PDB entry 8ZHE | electron microscopy, 3.16 A resolution | chains B and K of the 9 polymer chains in the assembly

# Chain B
Protein: Spike glycoprotein, Fibritin, Expression Tag
Source organism: Severe acute respiratory syndrome coronavirus 2
UniProt: chimeric construct of P0DTC2, A0A346FJN8: residues 11-1208 from P0DTC2 (SPIKE_SARS2) positions 11-1208 (same numbers); residues 1211-1237 from A0A346FJN8 positions 458-484 (UniProt number = residue number - 753)
Amino-acid sequence (1278 residues; each row starts with the number of its first residue):
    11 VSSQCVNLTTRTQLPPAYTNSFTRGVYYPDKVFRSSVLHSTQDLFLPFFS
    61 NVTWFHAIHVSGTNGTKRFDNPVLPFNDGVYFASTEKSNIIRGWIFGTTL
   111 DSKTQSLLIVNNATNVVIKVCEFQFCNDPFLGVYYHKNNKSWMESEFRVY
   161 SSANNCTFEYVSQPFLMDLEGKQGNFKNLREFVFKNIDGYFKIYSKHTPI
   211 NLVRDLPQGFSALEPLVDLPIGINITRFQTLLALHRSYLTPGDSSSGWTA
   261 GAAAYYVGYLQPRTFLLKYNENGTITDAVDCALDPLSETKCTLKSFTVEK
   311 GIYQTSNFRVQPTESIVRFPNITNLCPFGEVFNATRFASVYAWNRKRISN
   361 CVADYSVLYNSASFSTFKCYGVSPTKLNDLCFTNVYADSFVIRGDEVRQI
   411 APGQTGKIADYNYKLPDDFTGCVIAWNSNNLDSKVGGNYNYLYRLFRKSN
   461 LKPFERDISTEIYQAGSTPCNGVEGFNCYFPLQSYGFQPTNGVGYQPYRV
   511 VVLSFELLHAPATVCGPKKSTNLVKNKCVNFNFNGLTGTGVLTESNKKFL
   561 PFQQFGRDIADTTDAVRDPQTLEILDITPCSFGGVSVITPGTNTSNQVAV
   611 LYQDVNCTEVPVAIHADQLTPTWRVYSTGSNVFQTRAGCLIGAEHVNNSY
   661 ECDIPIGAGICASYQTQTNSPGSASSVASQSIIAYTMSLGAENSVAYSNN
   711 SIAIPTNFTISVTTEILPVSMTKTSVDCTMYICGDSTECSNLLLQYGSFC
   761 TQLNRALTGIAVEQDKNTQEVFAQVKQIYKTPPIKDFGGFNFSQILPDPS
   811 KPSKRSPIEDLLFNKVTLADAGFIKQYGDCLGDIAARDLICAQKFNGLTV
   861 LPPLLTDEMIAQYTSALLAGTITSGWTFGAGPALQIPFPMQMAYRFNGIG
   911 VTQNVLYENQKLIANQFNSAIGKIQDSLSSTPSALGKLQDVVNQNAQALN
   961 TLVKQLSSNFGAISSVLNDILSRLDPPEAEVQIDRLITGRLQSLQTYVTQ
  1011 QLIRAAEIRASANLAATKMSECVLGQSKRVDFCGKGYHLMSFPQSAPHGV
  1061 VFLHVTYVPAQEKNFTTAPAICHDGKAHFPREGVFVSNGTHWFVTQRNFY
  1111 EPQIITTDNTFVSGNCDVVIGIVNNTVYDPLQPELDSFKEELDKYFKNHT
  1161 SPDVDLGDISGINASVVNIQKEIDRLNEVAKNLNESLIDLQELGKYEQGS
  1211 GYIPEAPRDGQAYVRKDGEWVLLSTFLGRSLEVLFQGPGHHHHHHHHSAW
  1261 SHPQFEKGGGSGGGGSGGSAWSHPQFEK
Disordered / not traced: 11-13, 71-75, 618-640, 677-688, 828-851, 941-943, 1147-1288
Disulfides: Cys15-Cys136, Cys131-Cys166, Cys291-Cys301, Cys336-Cys361, Cys379-Cys432, Cys391-Cys525, Cys480-Cys488, Cys538-Cys590, Cys617-Cys649, Cys662-Cys671, Cys738-Cys760, Cys743-Cys749, Cys1032-Cys1043, Cys1082-Cys1126
Glycans and other covalent adducts: N-acetylglucosamine (NAG) linked to Asn61, Asn122, Asn165, Asn234, Asn282, Asn331, Asn343, Asn616, Asn657, Asn709, Asn717, Asn801, Asn1074, Asn1098, Asn1134
Differences from the reference sequence: conflict Gly682 (Arg in P0DTC2), Ser683 (Arg in P0DTC2), Ser685 (Arg in P0DTC2), Pro817 (Phe in P0DTC2), Pro892 (Ala in P0DTC2), Pro899 (Ala in P0DTC2), Pro942 (Ala in P0DTC2); variant Pro986 (Lys in P0DTC2), Pro987 (Val in P0DTC2); linker (1209-1210)
UniProt features mapped onto this chain:
  - region: Asn280 to Cys301 (Putative superantigen), Arg403 to Asp405 (Integrin-binding motif), Asn448 to Phe456 (Immunodominant HLA epitope recognized by the CD8+), Pro681, Ala684 (Putative superantigen), Ser816 to Tyr837 (Fusion peptide 1), Lys835 to Phe855 (Fusion peptide 2), Asp1163 to Glu1202 (Heptad repeat 2)
  - site: Arg815, Ser816 (Cleavage)
  - glycosylation: Asn17 (N-linked (GlcNAc...) (complex) asparagine), Asn61 (N-linked (GlcNAc...) (hybrid) asparagine), Asn74 (N-linked (GlcNAc...) (complex) asparagine), Asn122 (N-linked (GlcNAc...) (hybrid) asparagine), Asn149 (N-linked (GlcNAc...) (complex) asparagine), Asn165 (N-linked (GlcNAc...) (complex) asparagine), Asn234 (N-linked (GlcNAc...) (high mannose) asparagine), Asn282 (N-linked (GlcNAc...) (complex) asparagine), Thr323 (O-linked (GalNAc) threonine), Ser325 (O-linked (HexNAc...) serine), Asn331 (N-linked (GlcNAc...) (complex) asparagine), Asn343 (N-linked (GlcNAc...) (complex) asparagine), Asn603 (N-linked (GlcNAc...) (hybrid) asparagine), Asn616 (N-linked (GlcNAc...) (complex) asparagine), Asn657 (N-linked (GlcNAc...) (complex) asparagine), Thr676 (O-linked (GlcNAc...) threonine), Thr678 (O-linked (GlcNAc...) threonine), Asn709 (N-linked (GlcNAc...) (high mannose) asparagine), Asn717 (N-linked (GlcNAc...) (hybrid) asparagine), Asn801 (N-linked (GlcNAc...) (hybrid) asparagine) and 6 more in UniProt
Reported in the primary citation:
  - post-translational modification sites: Asn343
  - mutagenesis - S371L, S373P, S375F: decreased binding to R1-26
  - mutagenesis - S371L/S375F, S371L/S373P, S373P/S375F: abolished binding to R1-26

# Chain K
Protein: Light chain of R1-26 Fab
Source organism: Homo sapiens
Notes: antibody fragment or engineered binder
Amino-acid sequence (240 residues; each row starts with the number of its first residue; numbers below 1 keep their minus sign (Met-16 is residue -16)):
   -16 MGWSCIILFLVATATGVNFMLTQPHSVSESPGKTVTISCTGSSGSIASNY
    34 VQWYQQRPGSAPTTVIYEDNQRPSGVPDRFSGSIDSSSNSASLTISGLKT
    84 EDEADYYCQSYDSSNWVFGGGTQLTVLGTKLTVLGQPKAAPSVTLFPPSS
   134 EELQANKATLVCLISDFYPGAVTVAWKADSSPVKAGVETTTPSKQSNNKY
   184 AASSYLSLTPEQWKSHRSYSCQVTHEGSTVEKTVAPTECS
Disordered / not traced: -16 to 0, 111-117, 222-223
Disulfides: Cys22-Cys91, Cys145-Cys204

# Interface between chain B and chain K
Contacting residue pairs (15; chain B residue first):
  Ala372(B) - Tyr94(K)  hydrogen bond (backbone-side chain)
  Phe374(B) - Tyr94(K)
  Ser375(B) - Asn32(K)  hydrogen bond (backbone-side chain)
  Thr376(B) - Ser31(K)
  Thr376(B) - Asn32(K)
  Phe377(B) - Asn32(K)  hydrogen bond (backbone-side chain)
  Phe377(B) - Tyr33(K)
  Lys378(B) - Ala30(K)
  Lys378(B) - Ser31(K)
  Lys378(B) - Tyr33(K)
  Cys379(B) - Tyr33(K)  hydrogen bond (backbone-side chain)
  Ser383(B) - Glu51(K)
  Pro384(B) - Tyr33(K)
  Pro384(B) - Glu51(K)
  Thr385(B) - Glu51(K)
Other interface residues (no listed pair), chain K (8 interface residues in all): Gln54, Asp95
The authors on this interface:
  - pairs named by the authors: Ser375(B)-Asn32(K) (backbone contact), Phe377(B)-Asn32(K) (backbone contact), Lys378(B)-Tyr33(K) (cation-pi contact)
  - epitope / paratope residues, chain B: Ser375(B), Phe377(B), Lys378(B)
  - epitope / paratope residues, chain K: Asn32(K), Tyr33(K)

# Summary
10 residues of chain B face 8 of chain K across their interface, with 4 hydrogen bonds. Polar pairs include
Ala372(B)-Tyr94(K), Ser375(B)-Asn32(K) and Phe377(B)-Asn32(K). The authors report backbone contacts between
Ser375(B) and Asn32(K) and Phe377(B) and Asn32(K); a cation-pi contact between Lys378(B) and Tyr33(K). The
paper reports that S371L, S373P and S375F of chain B reduce binding to R1-26; epitope/paratope residues
Ser375(B), Phe377(B) and Asn32(K) among others; 6 substitutions were tested in all.
Chain B is Spike glycoprotein, Fibritin, Expression Tag (Severe acute respiratory syndrome coronavirus 2) and
chain K is Light chain of R1-26 Fab (Homo sapiens); the structure, SARS-CoV-2 spike trimer (6P) in complex
with three R1-26 Fabs, was determined by electron microscopy together with 8ZHD and 8ZHF from the same study.
